PDB entry 6B44 | electron microscopy, 2.90 A resolution | chains A and M of the 12 polymer chains in the assembly

[Chain A]
Molecule: CRISPR-associated protein Csy1
From: Pseudomonas aeruginosa (strain UCBPP-PA14)
Reference sequence: Q02ML9 (CSY1_PSEAB); numbering as in UniProt (aligned over 1-434)
Chain sequence (436 residues; each row starts with the number of its first residue; numbers below 1 keep their minus sign (Gly-1 is residue -1)):
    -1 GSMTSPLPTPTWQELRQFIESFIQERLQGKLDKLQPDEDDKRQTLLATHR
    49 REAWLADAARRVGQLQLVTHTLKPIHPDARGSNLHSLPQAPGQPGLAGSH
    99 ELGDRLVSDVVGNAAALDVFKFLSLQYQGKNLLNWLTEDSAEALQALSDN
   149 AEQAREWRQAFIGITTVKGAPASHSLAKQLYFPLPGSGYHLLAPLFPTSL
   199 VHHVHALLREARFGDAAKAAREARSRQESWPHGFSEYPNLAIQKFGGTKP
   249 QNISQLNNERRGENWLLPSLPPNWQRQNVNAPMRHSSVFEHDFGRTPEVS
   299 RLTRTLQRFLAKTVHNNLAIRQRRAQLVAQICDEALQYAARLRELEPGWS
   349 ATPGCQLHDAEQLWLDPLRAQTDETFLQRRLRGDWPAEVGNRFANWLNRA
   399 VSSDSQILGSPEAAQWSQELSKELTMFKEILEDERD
Disordered / not traced: -1 to 10
Differences from the reference sequence: expression tag (-1 to 0)
From the paper describing this entry:
  - binding site for Target DNA strand: Asn111, Ala112, Ala113, Thr246 to Asn250
  - specificity-determining residues: Lys247, Gln249, Asn250
  - conformationally variable residues (domain motion): Lys31, Asp35

[Chain M]
Molecule: Pseudomonas aeruginosa strain SMC4485 CRISPR repeat sequence
From: Pseudomonas aeruginosa
Sequence (60 nucleotides; each row starts with the number of its first residue):
     1 CUAAGAAAUUCACGGCGGGCUUGAUGUCCGCGUCUACCUGGUUCACUGCC
    51 GUGUAGGCAG

[How chain A and chain M interact]
Pairs across the interface (17):
  Ser173(A) with A4(M), base contact; G5(M), hydrogen bond to the base
  Leu174(A) with G5(M), base contact; A6(M), base contact
  Ala175(A) with A4(M), hydrogen bond to the base; G5(M), base contact
  Lys176(A) with A3(M), base contact; A4(M), salt bridge to the phosphate; G5(M), base contact
  Leu178(A) with U2(M), phosphate contact; A3(M), sugar contact
  Tyr179(A) with C1(M), stacking on the base; U2(M), hydrogen bond to the phosphate
  Pro181(A) with C1(M), phosphate contact
  Tyr187(A) with C1(M), phosphate contact
  Pro192(A) with A3(M), base contact
  Leu193(A) with A3(M), hydrogen bond to the base
Other interface residues (no listed pair), chain A (11 interface residues in all): Phe194

[Overview]
Chain A and chain M form an interface of 11 and 6 residues respectively, with 4 hydrogen bonds, 1 salt bridge
and 1 aromatic stacking contact. Polar contacts include Ser173(A)-G5(M), Ala175(A)-A4(M) and Leu193(A)-A3(M).
From the paper: a binding site for Target DNA strand at Asn111(A), Ala112(A) and Ala113(A) among others;
specificity determinants Lys247(A), Gln249(A) and Asn250(A).
Chain A is CRISPR-associated protein Csy1 (Pseudomonas aeruginosa (strain UCBPP-PA14)) and chain M is
Pseudomonas aeruginosa strain SMC4485 CRISPR repeat sequence (Pseudomonas aeruginosa); the structure, Cryo-EM
structure of Type I-F CRISPR crRNA-guided Csy surveillance complex with bound target dsDNA, was determined by
electron microscopy together with 6B45, 6B46, 6B47 and 6B48 from the same study.
